PDB entry 5D4C | X-ray diffraction, 3.28 A resolution | chains D and H of the 8 polymer chains in the assembly

== Chain D ==
Name: DNA-directed RNA polymerase subunit beta'
Source organism: Thermus thermophilus (strain HB8 / ATCC 27634 / DSM 579)
Notes: EC 2.7.7.6
UniProtKB: Q8RQE8 (RPOC_THET8); residues 1-1524 here = UniProt positions 1-1524
Sequence (1524 residues; row label = number of the first residue in the row):
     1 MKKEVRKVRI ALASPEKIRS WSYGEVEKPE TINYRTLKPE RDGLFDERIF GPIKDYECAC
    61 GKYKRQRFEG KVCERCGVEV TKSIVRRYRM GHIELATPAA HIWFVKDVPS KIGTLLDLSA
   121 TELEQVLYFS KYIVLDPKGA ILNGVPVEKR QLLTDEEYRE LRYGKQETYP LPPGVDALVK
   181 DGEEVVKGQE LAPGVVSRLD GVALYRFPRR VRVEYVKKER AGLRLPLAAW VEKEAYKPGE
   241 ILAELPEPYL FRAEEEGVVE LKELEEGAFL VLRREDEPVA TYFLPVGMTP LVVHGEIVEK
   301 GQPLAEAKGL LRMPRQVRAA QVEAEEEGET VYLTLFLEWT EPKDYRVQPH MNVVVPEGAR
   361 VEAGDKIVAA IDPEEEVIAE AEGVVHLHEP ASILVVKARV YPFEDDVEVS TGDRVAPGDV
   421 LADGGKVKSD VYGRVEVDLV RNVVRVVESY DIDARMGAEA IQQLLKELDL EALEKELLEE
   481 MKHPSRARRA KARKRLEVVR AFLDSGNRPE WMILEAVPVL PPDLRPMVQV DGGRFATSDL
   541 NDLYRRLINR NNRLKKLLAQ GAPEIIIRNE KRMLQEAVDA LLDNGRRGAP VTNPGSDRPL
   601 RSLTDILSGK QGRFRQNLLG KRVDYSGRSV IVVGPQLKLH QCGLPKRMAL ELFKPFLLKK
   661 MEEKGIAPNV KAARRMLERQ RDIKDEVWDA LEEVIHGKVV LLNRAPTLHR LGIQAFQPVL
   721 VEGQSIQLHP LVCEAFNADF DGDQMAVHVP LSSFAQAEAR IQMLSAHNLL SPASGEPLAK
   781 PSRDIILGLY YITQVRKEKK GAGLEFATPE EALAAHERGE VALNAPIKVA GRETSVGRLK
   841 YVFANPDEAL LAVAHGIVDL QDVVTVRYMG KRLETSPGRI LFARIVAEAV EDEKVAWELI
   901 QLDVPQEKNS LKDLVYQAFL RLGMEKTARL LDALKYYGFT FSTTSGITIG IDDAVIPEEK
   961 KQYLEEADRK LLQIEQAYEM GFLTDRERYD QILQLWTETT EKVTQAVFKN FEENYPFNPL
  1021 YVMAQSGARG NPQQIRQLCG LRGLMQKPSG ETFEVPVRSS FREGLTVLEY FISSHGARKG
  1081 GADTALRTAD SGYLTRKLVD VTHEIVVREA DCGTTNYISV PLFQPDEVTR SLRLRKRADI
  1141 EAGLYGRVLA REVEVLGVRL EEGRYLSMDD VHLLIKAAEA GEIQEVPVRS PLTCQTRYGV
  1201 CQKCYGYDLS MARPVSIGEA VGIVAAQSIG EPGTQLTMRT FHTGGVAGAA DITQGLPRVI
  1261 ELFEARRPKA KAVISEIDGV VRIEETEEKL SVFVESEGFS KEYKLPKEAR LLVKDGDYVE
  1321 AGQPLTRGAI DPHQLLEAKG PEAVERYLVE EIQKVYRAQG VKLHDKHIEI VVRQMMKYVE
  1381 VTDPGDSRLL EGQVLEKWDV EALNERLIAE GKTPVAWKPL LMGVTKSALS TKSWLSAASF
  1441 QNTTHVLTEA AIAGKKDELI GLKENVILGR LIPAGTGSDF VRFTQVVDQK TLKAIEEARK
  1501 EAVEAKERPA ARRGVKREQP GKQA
Disordered / not traced: 1-2, 1238-1251, 1503-1524
Bound ions: Zn2+ site 1: Cys58, Cys60, Cys73, Cys76; Mg2+ site 1: Asp739, Asp741, Asp743 (together with cytidine-5'-monophosphate); Mg2+ site 2: Asp739 (together with CTP); Mg2+ site 3 near Lys840 (its only coordinating residue here); Zn2+ site 2: Cys1112, Cys1194, Cys1201, Cys1204
Ligand contacts: ATP / cytidine-5'-monophosphate: Arg704, Ala705, Asp739, Asp741, Gly742, Asp743, Gln744

== Chain H ==
Molecule: 27-nt DNA strand
Sequence (27 nucleotides; each row starts with the number of its first residue):
     1 TATAATGGGA GCTGTCACGG ATGCAGG
Disordered / not traced: 12-15, 25-27

== How chain D and chain H interact ==
Pairs across the interface (5; chain D residue first):
  Pro109(D) - DT22(H)  phosphate contact
  Lys494(D) - DT22(H)  salt bridge to the phosphate
  Arg1266(D) - DG19(H)  hydrogen bond to the phosphate
  Arg1266(D) - DG20(H)  phosphate contact
  Lys1426(D) - DA21(H)  salt bridge to the phosphate
Interface residues without a listed pair, chain D (5 interface residues in all): Thr121
Interface residues without a listed pair, chain H (6 interface residues in all): DG23, DC24

== In short ==
The interface between chain D and chain H involves 5 residues on one side and 6 on the other, with 1 hydrogen
bond and 2 salt bridges. Polar pairs include Arg1266(D)-DG19(H), Lys494(D)-DT22(H) and Lys1426(D)-DA21(H).
Ligands of chain D: ATP / cytidine-5'-monophosphate.
Here chain D is DNA-directed RNA polymerase subunit beta' (Thermus thermophilus (strain HB8 / ATCC 27634 / DSM
579)) and chain H is a 27-nt DNA strand. Entry 5D4C (Crystal structure of Thermus thermophilus product complex
for transcription initiation with ATP and CTP) was determined by X-ray diffraction, deposited together with
5D4D and 5D4E.
